4BBR - chains A and M of the 13 polymer chains in the assembly; structure by X-ray diffraction, 3.40 A resolution.

# Chain A
Protein: DNA-directed RNA polymerase II subunit RPB1
Source organism: Saccharomyces cerevisiae
Notes: EC 2.7.7.6
UniProtKB: P04050 (RPB1_YEAST); residues 1-1733 here = UniProt positions 1-1733
Sequence (1733 residues; row label = number of the first residue in the row):
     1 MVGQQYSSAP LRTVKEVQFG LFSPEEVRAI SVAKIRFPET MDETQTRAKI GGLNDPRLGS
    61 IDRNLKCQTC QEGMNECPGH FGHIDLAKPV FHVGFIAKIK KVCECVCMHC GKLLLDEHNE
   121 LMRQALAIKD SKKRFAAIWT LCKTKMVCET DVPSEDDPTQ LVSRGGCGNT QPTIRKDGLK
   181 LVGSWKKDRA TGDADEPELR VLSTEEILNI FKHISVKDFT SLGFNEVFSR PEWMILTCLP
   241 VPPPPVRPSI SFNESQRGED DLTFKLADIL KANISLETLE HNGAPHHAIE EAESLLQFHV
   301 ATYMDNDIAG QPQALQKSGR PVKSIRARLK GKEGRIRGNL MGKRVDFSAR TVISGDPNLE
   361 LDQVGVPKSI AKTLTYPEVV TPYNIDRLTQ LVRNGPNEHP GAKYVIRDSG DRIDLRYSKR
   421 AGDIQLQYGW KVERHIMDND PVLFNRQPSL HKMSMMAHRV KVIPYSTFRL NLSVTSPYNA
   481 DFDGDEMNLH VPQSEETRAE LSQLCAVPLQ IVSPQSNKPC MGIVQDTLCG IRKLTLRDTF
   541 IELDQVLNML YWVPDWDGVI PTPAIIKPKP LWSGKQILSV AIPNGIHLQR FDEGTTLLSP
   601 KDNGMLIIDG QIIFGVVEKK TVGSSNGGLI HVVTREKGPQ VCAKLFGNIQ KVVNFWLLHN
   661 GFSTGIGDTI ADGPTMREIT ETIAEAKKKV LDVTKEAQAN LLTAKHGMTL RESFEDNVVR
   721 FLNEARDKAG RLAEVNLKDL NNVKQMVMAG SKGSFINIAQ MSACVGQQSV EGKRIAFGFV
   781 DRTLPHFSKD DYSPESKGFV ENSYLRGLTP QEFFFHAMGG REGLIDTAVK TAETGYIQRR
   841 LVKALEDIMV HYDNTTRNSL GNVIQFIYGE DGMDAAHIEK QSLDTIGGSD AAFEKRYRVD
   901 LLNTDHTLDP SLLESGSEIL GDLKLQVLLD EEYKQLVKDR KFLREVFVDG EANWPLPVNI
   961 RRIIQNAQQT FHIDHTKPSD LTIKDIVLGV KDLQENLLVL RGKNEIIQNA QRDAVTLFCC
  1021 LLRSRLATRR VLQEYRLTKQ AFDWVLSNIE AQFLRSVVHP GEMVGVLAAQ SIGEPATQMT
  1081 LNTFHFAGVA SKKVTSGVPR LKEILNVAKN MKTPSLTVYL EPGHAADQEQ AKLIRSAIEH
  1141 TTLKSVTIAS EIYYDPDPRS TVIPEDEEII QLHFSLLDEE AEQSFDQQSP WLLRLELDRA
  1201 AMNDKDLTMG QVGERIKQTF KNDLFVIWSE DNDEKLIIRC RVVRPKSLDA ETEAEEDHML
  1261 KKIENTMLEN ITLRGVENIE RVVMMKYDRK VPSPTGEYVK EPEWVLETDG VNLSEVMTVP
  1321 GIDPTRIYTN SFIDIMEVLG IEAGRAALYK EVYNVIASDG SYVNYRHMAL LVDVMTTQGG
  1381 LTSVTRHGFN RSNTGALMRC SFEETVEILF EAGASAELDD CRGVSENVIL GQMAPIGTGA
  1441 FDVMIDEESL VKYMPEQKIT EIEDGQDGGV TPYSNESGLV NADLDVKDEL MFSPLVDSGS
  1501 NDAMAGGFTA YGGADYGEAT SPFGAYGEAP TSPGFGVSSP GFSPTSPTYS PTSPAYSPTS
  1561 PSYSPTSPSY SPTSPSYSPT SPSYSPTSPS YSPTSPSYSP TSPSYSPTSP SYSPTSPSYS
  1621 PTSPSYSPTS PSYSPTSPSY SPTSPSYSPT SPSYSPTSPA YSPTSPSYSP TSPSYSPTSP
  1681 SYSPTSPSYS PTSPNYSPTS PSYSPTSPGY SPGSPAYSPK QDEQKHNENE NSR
Disordered / not traced: 1-2, 187-194, 1082-1092, 1176-1186, 1245-1253, 1456-1733
Metal / ion sites: Zn2+ site 1: Cys-67, Cys-70, Cys-77, His-80; Zn2+ site 2: Cys-107, Cys-110, Cys-148, Cys-167; Mg2+ site 1: Asn-479, Asp-481, Asp-485; Mg2+ site 2 near Asp-481 (its only coordinating residue here)
What the authors report for this chain:
  - Mg2+ coordination: Asp-481
  - conformationally variable residues (side-chain flip): Asp-481, Asp-483

# Chain M
Protein: Transcription initiation factor iib
Source organism: Saccharomyces cerevisiae
UniProtKB: P29055 (TF2B_YEAST); residues 1-345 here = UniProt positions 1-345
Sequence (345 residues; numbered 1 to 345; the number before each row is that of its first residue):
     1 MMTRESIDKR AGRRGPNLNI VLTCPECKVY PPKIVERFSE GDVVCALCGL VLSDKLVDTR
    61 SEWRTFSNDD HNGDDPSRVG EASNPLLDGN NLSTRIGKGE TTDMRFTKEL NKAQGKNVMD
   121 KKDNEVQAAF AKITMLCDAA ELPKIVKDCA KEAYKLCHDE KTLKGKSMES IMAASILIGC
   181 RRAEVARTFK EIQSLIHVKT KEFGKTLNIM KNILRGKSED GFLKIDTDNM SGAQNLTYIP
   241 RFCSHLGLPM QVTTSAEYTA KKCKEIKEIA GKSPITIAVV SIYLNILLFQ IPITAAKVGQ
   301 TLQVTEGTIK SGYKILYEHR DKLVDPQLIA NGVVSLDNLP GVEKK
Disordered / not traced: 1-21, 215-345
Metal / ion sites: Zn2+: Cys-24, Cys-27, Cys-45, Cys-48

# Chain A / chain M interface
Residue-residue contacts (128):
  Gly-3(A) with Asp-54(M), hydrogen bond (backbone-side chain)
  Pro-38(A) with Asn-90(M)
  Glu-39(A) with Asn-90(M)
  Thr-40(A) with Leu-92(M)
  Met-41(A) with Asn-90(M)
  Asp-42(A) with Pro-85(M); Asn-90(M)
  Gln-45(A) with Lys-155(M)
  Asn-75(A) with Lys-55(M)
  Asp-177(A) with Arg-105(M), salt bridge
  Gly-178(A) with Phe-106(M)
  Pro-248(A) with Phe-66(M)
  Ile-250(A) with Trp-63(M), hydrophobic; Phe-66(M), hydrophobic
  Phe-252(A) with Trp-63(M), hydrophobic
  Glu-254(A) with Leu-86(M)
  Ser-255(A) with Ser-83(M); Asn-84(M), hydrogen bond (backbone-side chain); Pro-85(M); Leu-86(M)
  Gln-256(A) with Trp-63(M); Ser-83(M)
  Arg-257(A) with Ala-82(M); Ser-83(M), hydrogen bond (backbone-backbone); Pro-85(M)
  Gly-258(A) with Trp-63(M); Phe-66(M); Glu-81(M)
  Glu-259(A) with Phe-66(M); Gly-80(M); Glu-81(M), hydrogen bond (backbone-backbone)
  Asp-260(A) with Phe-66(M); Val-79(M); Gly-80(M)
  Asp-261(A) with Val-79(M), hydrogen bond (backbone-backbone); Gly-80(M); Glu-81(M)
  Thr-263(A) with Leu-92(M)
  Phe-264(A) with Glu-81(M); Leu-92(M), hydrophobic; Ser-93(M); Thr-94(M)
  Lys-265(A) with Thr-94(M), hydrogen bond
  Ala-267(A) with Leu-92(M), hydrophobic
  Asp-268(A) with Ser-93(M); Thr-94(M), hydrogen bond (side chain-backbone)
  Lys-271(A) with Asn-91(M); Leu-92(M), hydrogen bond (side chain-backbone)
  Ser-275(A) with Asn-117(M), hydrogen bond
  Leu-279(A) with Asn-117(M)
  Glu-291(A) with Lys-112(M); Ala-113(M); Lys-116(M)
  Ser-294(A) with Leu-110(M)
  Leu-295(A) with Ile-96(M), hydrophobic; Leu-110(M); Gln-114(M); Asn-117(M)
  Phe-298(A) with Ile-96(M), hydrophobic; Leu-110(M), hydrophobic
  His-299(A) with Gln-114(M)
  Ile-308(A) with Thr-101(M)
  Ala-309(A) with Thr-101(M)
  Gly-310(A) with Thr-101(M), hydrogen bond (backbone-side chain); Thr-102(M); Asp-103(M), hydrogen bond (backbone-backbone); Phe-106(M)
  Gln-311(A) with Thr-101(M); Thr-102(M), hydrogen bond (backbone-side chain); Phe-106(M)
  Pro-312(A) with Ile-96(M), hydrophobic; Gly-97(M); Thr-102(M); Phe-106(M); Thr-107(M); Leu-110(M), hydrophobic
  Gln-313(A) with Arg-95(M); Ile-96(M); Gly-97(M), hydrogen bond (backbone-backbone); Gly-99(M)
  Ala-314(A) with Arg-95(M)
  Leu-315(A) with Thr-94(M); Arg-95(M), hydrogen bond (backbone-backbone); Gly-97(M)
  Gln-316(A) with Glu-81(M); Ser-93(M); Thr-94(M)
  Lys-317(A) with Arg-95(M)
  Ser-318(A) with His-71(M); Arg-78(M); Glu-81(M), hydrogen bond
  Gly-319(A) with His-71(M)
  Arg-320(A) with Asp-70(M); His-71(M); Gly-73(M); Arg-78(M); Gly-80(M), hydrogen bond (side chain-backbone); Glu-81(M), salt bridge
  Pro-321(A) with Asn-72(M); Gly-73(M)
  Lys-323(A) with Pro-76(M); Arg-78(M); Val-79(M)
  Arg-328(A) with Val-79(M), hydrogen bond (side chain-backbone)
  Glu-333(A) with Pro-76(M)
  Tyr-404(A) with Glu-40(M); Asp-42(M)
  Arg-407(A) with Glu-26(M), salt bridge
  Asp-411(A) with Leu-50(M)
  Arg-412(A) with Asp-42(M), salt bridge; Leu-50(M); Val-51(M), hydrogen bond (backbone-backbone)
  Ile-413(A) with Gly-49(M); Leu-50(M), hydrophobic
  Asp-414(A) with Val-44(M); Gly-49(M), hydrogen bond (backbone-backbone)
  Arg-416(A) with Arg-37(M); Glu-40(M), salt bridge
  Tyr-417(A) with Val-35(M); Arg-37(M), hydrogen bond; Val-44(M), hydrophobic; Cys-45(M); Ala-46(M); Leu-47(M); Cys-48(M); Gly-49(M)
  Ser-418(A) with Cys-48(M)
  Lys-419(A) with Leu-47(M)
Also at the interface, not in a pair above, chain A (65 interface residues in all): Ile-50, Ser-249, Ala-292, Val-322
Also at the interface, not in a pair above, chain M (55 interface residues in all): Asp-75, Met-119
The authors on this interface:
  - interface residues, chain M: Ser-67(M), Gly-80(M)

# Overview
Chain A and chain M form an interface of 65 and 55 residues respectively; the contacts include 20 hydrogen
bonds and 5 salt bridges. Polar pairs include Asp-177(A)/Arg-105(M), Arg-320(A)/Glu-81(M) and
Arg-407(A)/Glu-26(M). Cys-67(A), Cys-70(A), Cys-77(A) and His-80(A) form the Zn2+ site 1. From the paper:
interface residues Ser-67(M) and Gly-80(M); Mg2+ coordination by Asp-481(A).
Here chain A is DNA-directed RNA polymerase II subunit RPB1 and chain M is Transcription initiation factor
iib, both from Saccharomyces cerevisiae. Entry 4BBR (Structure of RNA polymerase II-TFIIB complex) was
determined by X-ray diffraction together with 4BBS from the same study.
